Entry 1M56 (X-ray diffraction, 2.30 A resolution); this record covers chains A and B of the 4 polymer chains in the assembly.

Chain A:
Molecule: Cytochrome C oxidase
Source organism: Rhodobacter sphaeroides
Notes: EC 1.9.3.1
Reference sequence: P33517 (COX1_RHOSH); residues 1-566 here = UniProt positions 1-566
Chain sequence (566 residues; row label = number of the first residue in the row):
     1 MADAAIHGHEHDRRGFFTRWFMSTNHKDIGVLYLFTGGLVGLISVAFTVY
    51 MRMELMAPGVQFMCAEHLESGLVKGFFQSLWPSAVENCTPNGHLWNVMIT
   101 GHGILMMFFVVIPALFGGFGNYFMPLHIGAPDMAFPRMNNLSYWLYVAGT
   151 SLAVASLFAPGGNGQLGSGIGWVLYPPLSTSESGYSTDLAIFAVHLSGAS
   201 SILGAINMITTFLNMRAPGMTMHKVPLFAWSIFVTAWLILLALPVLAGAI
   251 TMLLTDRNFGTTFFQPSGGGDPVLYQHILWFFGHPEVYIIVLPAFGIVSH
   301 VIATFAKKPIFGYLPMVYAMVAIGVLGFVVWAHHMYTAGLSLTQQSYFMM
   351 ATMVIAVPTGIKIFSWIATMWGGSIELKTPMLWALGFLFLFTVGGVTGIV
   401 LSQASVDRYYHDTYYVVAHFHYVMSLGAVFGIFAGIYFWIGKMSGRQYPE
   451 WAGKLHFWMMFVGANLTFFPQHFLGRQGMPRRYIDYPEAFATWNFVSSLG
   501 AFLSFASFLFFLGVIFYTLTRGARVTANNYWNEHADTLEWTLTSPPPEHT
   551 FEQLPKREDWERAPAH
Not modelled in the structure: 1-13, 561-566
Disulfides: Cys64-Cys88
Ion coordination: Ca2+: Glu54, Ala57, Gly59, Gln61; heme a Fe site 1: His102, His421; Cu ion: His284, His333, His334; Mg2+: His411, Asp412 (shared with Glu254(B) of chain B); heme a Fe site 2 near His419 (its only coordinating residue here)
Ligand contacts:
  - 1,2-Distearoyl-sn-glycerophosphoethanolamine (3PE), molecule 1: Phe135, Pro136, Arg137, Met138, Leu141, Leu145, His195, Gly198, Ala199, Ile202, Leu203, Ile206, Leu243, Pro244, Ala247
  - 1,2-Distearoyl-sn-glycerophosphoethanolamine (3PE), molecule 2: Leu213, Arg216, Thr221, Met222, His223, Trp230, Phe233, Trp237, Leu238, Leu241, Tyr318, Val321, Val325, Phe328, Val329
  - 1,2-Distearoyl-sn-glycerophosphoethanolamine (3PE), molecule 3: Leu241, Phe281, Phe328, Val329, Trp331, Thr343, Gln344, Tyr347, Phe348
  - 1,2-Distearoyl-sn-glycerophosphoethanolamine (3PE), molecule 4: Asp271, His277, Phe281, Trp331, Gln344
  - heme a (HEA), molecule 1: Leu34, Gly37, Gly38, Gly41, Val45, Thr48, Met51, Arg52, Trp95, Ile99, His102, Gly103, Met106, Met107, Val110, Val111, Gly171, Trp172, Tyr414, Val417, Phe420, His421, Met424, Ser425, Val429, Ile432, Phe433, Ile436, Met460, Thr467, Phe468, Gln471, Arg481, Arg482, Tyr483, Ala501, Ser504, Phe508, Phe511
  - heme a (HEA), molecule 2: Met107, Trp172, Trp280, Val287, Tyr288, Ile290, Val291, His333, His334, Tyr336, Thr352, Ile355, Ala356, Thr359, Gly360, Ile363, Phe364, Phe391, Thr392, Gly395, Gly398, Ile399, Leu401, Ser402, Asp407, His411, Asp412, Val416, His419, Phe420, Val423, Met424, Arg481
UniProt features mapped onto this chain:
  - binding site (Fe(II)-heme a): His102, His421
  - binding site (Cu cation): His284, Tyr288, His333, His334
  - binding site (heme a3): His419
  - cross-link: His284 to Tyr288 (1'-histidyl-3'-tyrosine (His-Tyr))

Chain B:
Molecule: Cytochrome C oxidase
Source organism: Rhodobacter sphaeroides
Notes: EC 1.9.3.1
Reference sequence: Q03736 (COX2_RHOSH); numbering as in UniProt (aligned over 26-289)
Chain sequence (264 residues; each row starts with the number of its first residue):
    26 QQQSLEIIGRPQPGGTGFQPSASPVATQIHWLDGFILVIIAAITIFVTLL
    76 ILYAVWRFHEKRNKVPARFTHNSPLEIAWTIVPIVILVAIGAFSLPVLFN
   126 QQEIPEADVTVKVTGYQWYWGYEYPDEEISFESYMIGSPATGGDNRMSPE
   176 VEQQLIEAGYSRDEFLLATDTAMVVPVNKTVVVQVTGADVIHSWTVPAFG
   226 VKQDAVPGRLAQLWFRAEREGIFFGQCSELCGISHAYMPITVKVVSEEAY
   276 AAWLEQARGGTYEL
Not modelled in the structure: 26-29
Ion coordination: Cu ion site 1: His217, Cys252, Cys256, Met263; Cu ion site 2: Cys252, Glu254, Cys256, His260; Mg2+: Glu254 (shared with His411(A), Asp412(A) of chain A)
UniProt features mapped onto this chain:
  - binding site (Cu cation): His217, Cys252, Cys256, His260

Interface between chain A and chain B:
Residue-residue contacts (145):
  Val60(A) with Tyr262(B)
  Val85(A) with Arg171(B)
  Glu86(A) with Arg171(B), hydrogen bond (backbone-side chain); Met172(B)
  Asn87(A) with Arg171(B)
  Cys88(A) with Arg171(B), hydrogen bond (backbone-side chain)
  Thr89(A) with Arg171(B)
  Pro90(A) with Asp169(B); Arg171(B); Tyr262(B)
  Gly92(A) with Ile258(B)
  His93(A) with Ile258(B)
  Asn96(A) with Leu255(B); Gly257(B); Ile258(B)
  Asn163(A) with Ile258(B)
  Ile170(A) with Leu255(B)
  Tyr175(A) with Glu254(B)
  Pro176(A) with Ile216(B)
  Pro177(A) with Asp214(B); Val215(B); Ile216(B)
  Leu178(A) with Val215(B), hydrophobic; Leu255(B); Cys256(B)
  Ser181(A) with Val215(B)
  Pro266(A) with Pro232(B); Gly233(B)
  Asp271(A) with Arg234(B), salt bridge
  Pro272(A) with Ile216(B), hydrophobic; Val231(B), hydrophobic; Pro232(B)
  Val273(A) with Arg234(B)
  Lys307(A) with Glu85(B), salt bridge; Pro91(B)
  Lys308(A) with Phe94(B)
  Pro309(A) with Thr95(B)
  Phe311(A) with Phe94(B), hydrophobic; Thr95(B); His96(B); Asn97(B); Glu101(B)
  Gly312(A) with Thr95(B), hydrogen bond (backbone-backbone)
  Thr337(A) with Gln228(B), hydrogen bond (backbone-side chain); Asp229(B), hydrogen bond
  Ala338(A) with Gln228(B); Asp229(B); Val231(B)
  Gly339(A) with Gln228(B); Arg234(B), hydrogen bond (backbone-side chain)
  Leu342(A) with Leu123(B), hydrophobic; Phe124(B), hydrophobic; Gln127(B)
  Gln345(A) with Leu123(B); Gln127(B)
  Ser346(A) with Phe124(B)
  Met349(A) with Leu120(B), hydrophobic
  Met353(A) with Leu112(B)
  Ala356(A) with Leu112(B), hydrophobic
  Val357(A) with Thr105(B); Ile109(B), hydrophobic
  Ile361(A) with Thr105(B)
  Phe364(A) with Trp104(B), hydrophobic
  Ile367(A) with Val72(B); Leu75(B), hydrophobic
  Met370(A) with Ile76(B), hydrophobic
  Trp371(A) with Ala79(B), hydrophobic; Phe94(B)
  Gly372(A) with Phe83(B); Pro91(B); Ala92(B), hydrogen bond (backbone-backbone)
  Gly373(A) with Phe83(B); Pro91(B)
  Ser374(A) with Phe83(B); Glu85(B); Asn88(B); Lys89(B); Pro91(B)
  Ile375(A) with Ala79(B); Val80(B), hydrophobic; Phe83(B), hydrogen bond (backbone-backbone); His84(B); Glu85(B), hydrogen bond (backbone-backbone)
  Glu376(A) with Glu85(B)
  Leu377(A) with Val80(B), hydrophobic
  Leu388(A) with Ile76(B), hydrophobic
  Phe389(A) with Thr73(B)
  Val396(A) with Ile65(B), hydrophobic
  Val400(A) with Ile61(B), hydrophobic; Ile65(B), hydrophobic
  Gln403(A) with Ile61(B); Ile115(B); Ser119(B), hydrogen bond
  Ala404(A) with Leu123(B), hydrophobic
  Ser405(A) with Ile54(B); Leu57(B); Ser119(B); Val122(B); Leu123(B), hydrogen bond (side chain-backbone); Gln126(B)
  Val406(A) with Leu57(B), hydrophobic
  Arg408(A) with Leu123(B); Gln126(B), hydrogen bond; Gln127(B); Lys227(B)
  Tyr409(A) with Phe43(B); Gln44(B); Pro222(B)
  Tyr410(A) with Asp58(B), hydrogen bond
  His411(A) with Lys227(B), hydrogen bond (backbone-side chain)
  Asp412(A) with Ser253(B); Glu254(B)
  Phe473(A) with Gly40(B); Thr41(B)
  Arg476(A) with Thr41(B); Gly42(B); Phe43(B); Asp58(B), salt bridge
  Gln477(A) with Pro36(B); Gln37(B), hydrogen bond (side chain-backbone); Gly42(B), hydrogen bond (side chain-backbone); Phe43(B); Gln44(B)
  Pro480(A) with Cys252(B)
  Arg481(A) with His260(B), hydrogen bond (backbone-side chain)
  Arg482(A) with Leu255(B); His260(B)
  Tyr483(A) with Gln251(B); Cys252(B), hydrogen bond (side chain-backbone); His260(B); Ala261(B), hydrophobic
  Ile484(A) with Tyr262(B)
  Asp485(A) with Leu191(B)
  Tyr486(A) with Leu191(B)
  Pro487(A) with Leu191(B)
  Glu488(A) with Asp188(B)
  Ala489(A) with Pro36(B), hydrophobic; Gln37(B); Pro38(B); Gly39(B)
  Phe490(A) with Pro36(B), hydrophobic
  Thr492(A) with Gly39(B), hydrogen bond (side chain-backbone)
  Trp493(A) with Gly39(B), hydrogen bond (side chain-backbone); Gly40(B), hydrogen bond (side chain-backbone); Thr41(B)
Other interface residues (no listed pair), chain A (88 interface residues in all): Gly169, Gly171, Gln276, Ile310, Pro315, Met350, Ser365, Ala368, Leu385, Thr392, Val393, Thr413
Other interface residues (no listed pair), chain B (80 interface residues in all): Arg35, Thr69, Tyr78, Gln142, Asn170, Ser173, Pro174, Leu192, Gly225

Summary:
88 residues of chain A and 80 residues of chain B are in contact; the contacts include 21 hydrogen bonds and 3
salt bridges. Polar pairs include Asp271(A)-Arg234(B), Lys307(A)-Glu85(B) and Arg476(A)-Asp58(B). Chain A
binds heme a and 4 copies of 1,2-Distearoyl-sn-glycerophosphoethanolamine.
Here chain A is Cytochrome C oxidase and chain B is Cytochrome C oxidase, both from Rhodobacter sphaeroides.
Entry 1M56 (Structure of cytochrome c oxidase from Rhodobactor sphaeroides (Wild Type)) was determined by
X-ray diffraction, deposited together with 1M57.
